PDB entry 7KBF | electron microscopy, 4.42 A resolution (low resolution: residue-level contacts below are approximate; hydrogen-bond / salt-bridge calls are withheld) | chains C and J of the 11 polymer chains in the assembly

[Chain C]
Name: Histone H2A
From: Xenopus laevis
UniProt: Q6DKE3 (Q6DKE3_XENLA); residue numbers follow UniProt; this construct covers 1-139
Sequence (139 residues; numbered 1 to 139; the number before each row is that of its first residue):
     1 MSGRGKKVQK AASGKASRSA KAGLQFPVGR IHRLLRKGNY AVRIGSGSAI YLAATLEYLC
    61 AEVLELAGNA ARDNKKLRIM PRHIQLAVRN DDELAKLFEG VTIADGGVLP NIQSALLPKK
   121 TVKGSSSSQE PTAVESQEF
Disordered / not traced: 1-15, 121-139

[Chain J]
Molecule: 172-nt DNA strand
From: Xenopus laevis
Sequence (172 nucleotides; numbered -84 to 87; the number before each row is that of its first residue; numbers below 1 keep their minus sign (DG-84 is residue -84)):
   -84 GCCAGCTAGG ATATCACAAT CCCGGTGCCG AGGCCGCTCA ATTGGTCGTA GACAGCTCTA
   -24 GCACCGCTTA AACGCACGTA CGGATTCCGT ACGTGCGTTT AAGCGGTGCT AGAGCTGTCT
    36 ACGACCAATT GAGCGGCCTC GGCACCGGGA TTGTGATATC CTAGCTGGCC AA

[How chain C and chain J interact]
Pairs across the interface (13):
  Arg30(C) with DC49(J)
  His32(C) with DA39(J)
  Arg43(C) with DG38(J); DA39(J)
  Ile44(C) with DG38(J); DA39(J)
  Gly45(C) with DG38(J)
  Ser46(C) with DG38(J)
  Lys76(C) with DC58(J)
  Leu77(C) with DG57(J); DC58(J)
  Arg78(C) with DG57(J); DC58(J)
Other interface residues (no listed pair), chain C (10 interface residues in all): Val42

[Summary]
10 residues of chain C and 5 residues of chain J are in contact.
Chain C is Histone H2A and chain J is a 172-nt DNA strand, both from Xenopus laevis; the structure, H1.8 bound
nucleosome isolated from metaphase chromosome in Xenopus egg extract (oligo fraction), was determined by
electron microscopy together with 7KBD and 7KBE from the same study.
